Entry 1HK5 (X-ray diffraction, 2.70 A resolution); this record covers chain A.

# Chain A
Protein: Serum albumin
Organism: Homo sapiens
UniProtKB: P02768 (ALBU_HUMAN); residues 1-585 here correspond to UniProt positions 25-609 (UniProt number = residue number + 24)
Chain sequence (585 residues; row label = number of the first residue in the row):
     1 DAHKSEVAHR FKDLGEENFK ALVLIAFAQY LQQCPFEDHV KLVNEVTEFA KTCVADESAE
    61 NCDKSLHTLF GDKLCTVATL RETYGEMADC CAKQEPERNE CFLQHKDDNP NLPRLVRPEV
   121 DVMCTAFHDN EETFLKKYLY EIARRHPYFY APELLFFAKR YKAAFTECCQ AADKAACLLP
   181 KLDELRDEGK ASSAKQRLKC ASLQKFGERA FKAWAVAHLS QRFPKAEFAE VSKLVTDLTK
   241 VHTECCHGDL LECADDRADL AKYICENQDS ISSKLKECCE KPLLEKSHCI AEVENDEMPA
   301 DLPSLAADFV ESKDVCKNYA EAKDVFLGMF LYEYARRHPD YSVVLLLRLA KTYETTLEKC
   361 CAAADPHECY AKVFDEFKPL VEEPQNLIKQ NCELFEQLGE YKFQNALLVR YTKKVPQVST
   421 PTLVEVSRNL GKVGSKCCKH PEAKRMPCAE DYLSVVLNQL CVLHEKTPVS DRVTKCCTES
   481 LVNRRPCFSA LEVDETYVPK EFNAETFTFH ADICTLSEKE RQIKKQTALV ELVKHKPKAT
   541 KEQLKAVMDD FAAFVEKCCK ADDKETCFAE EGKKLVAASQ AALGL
Not modelled in the structure: 1-2, 585
Sequence notes: engineered mutation His-218 (Arg242 in P02768)
Disulfide bonds: Cys-53/Cys-62, Cys-75/Cys-91, Cys-90/Cys-101, Cys-124/Cys-169, Cys-168/Cys-177, Cys-200/Cys-246, Cys-245/Cys-253, Cys-265/Cys-279, Cys-278/Cys-289, Cys-316/Cys-361, Cys-360/Cys-369, Cys-392/Cys-438, Cys-437/Cys-448, Cys-461/Cys-477, Cys-476/Cys-487, Cys-514/Cys-559, Cys-558/Cys-567
Ligand contacts: 3,5,3',5'-tetraiodo-L-thyronine (T44): Asp-187, Glu-188, Lys-190, Ala-191, Lys-195, Glu-425, Asn-429, Lys-432, Val-433, Lys-436, Asp-451, Tyr-452, Val-455, Val-456
Reported in the primary citation:
  - mutagenesis - R218H (9 A): unchanged binding to molar excess of myristate
  - disease-associated variants - R218H (10- to 15-fold): increased binding to T4 (citing earlier work)

# In short
Chain A binds 3,5,3',5'-tetraiodo-L-thyronine. From the paper: R218H increases binding to T4; R218H leaves
binding to molar excess of myristate unchanged.
Chain A is Serum albumin (Homo sapiens); the structure, HUMAN SERUM ALBUMIN MUTANT R218H COMPLEXED WITH
THYROXINE (3,3',5,5'-TETRAIODO-L-THYRONINE) and myristic acid (tetradecanoic acid), was determined by X-ray
diffraction (same publication as 1HK1, 1HK2, 1HK3 and 1HK4).
